3JBW - chains A and G of the 10 polymer chains in the assembly; structure by electron microscopy, 4.60 A resolution (low resolution: residue-level contacts below are approximate; hydrogen-bond / salt-bridge calls are withheld).

Chain A:
Molecule: V(D)J recombination-activating protein 1
Organism: Danio rerio
Notes: EC 3.1.-.-, 6.3.2.-
UniProt: O13033 (RAG1_DANRE); numbering as in UniProt (aligned over 271-1031)
Sequence (764 residues; row label = number of the first residue in the row):
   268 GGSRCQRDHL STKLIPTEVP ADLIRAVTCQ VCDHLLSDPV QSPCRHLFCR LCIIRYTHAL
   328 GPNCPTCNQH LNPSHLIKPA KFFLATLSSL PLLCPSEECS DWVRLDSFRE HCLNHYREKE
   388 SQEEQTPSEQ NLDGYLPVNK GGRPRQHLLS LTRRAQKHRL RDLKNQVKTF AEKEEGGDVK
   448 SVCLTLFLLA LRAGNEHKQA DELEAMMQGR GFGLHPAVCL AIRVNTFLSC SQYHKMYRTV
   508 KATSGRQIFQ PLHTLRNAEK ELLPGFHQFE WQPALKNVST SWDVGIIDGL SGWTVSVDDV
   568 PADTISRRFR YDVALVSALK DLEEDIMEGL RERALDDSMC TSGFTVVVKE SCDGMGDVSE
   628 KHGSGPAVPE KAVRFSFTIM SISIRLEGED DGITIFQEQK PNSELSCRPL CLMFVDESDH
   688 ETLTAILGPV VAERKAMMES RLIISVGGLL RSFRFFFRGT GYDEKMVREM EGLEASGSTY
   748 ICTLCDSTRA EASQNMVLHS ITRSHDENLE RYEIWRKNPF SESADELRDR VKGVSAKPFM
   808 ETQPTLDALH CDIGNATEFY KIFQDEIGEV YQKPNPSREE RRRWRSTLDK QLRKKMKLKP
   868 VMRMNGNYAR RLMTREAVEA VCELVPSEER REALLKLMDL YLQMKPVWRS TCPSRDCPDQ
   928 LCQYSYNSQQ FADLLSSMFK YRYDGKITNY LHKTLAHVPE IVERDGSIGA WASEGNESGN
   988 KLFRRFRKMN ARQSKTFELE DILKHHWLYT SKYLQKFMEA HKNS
Unresolved in the structure: 268-407, 1030-1031
Differences from the reference sequence: expression tag (268-270)
Bound ions: Zn2+: Cys-749, His-959, His-964

Chain G:
Molecule: Nicked 23-RSS intermediate reverse strand
Sequence (61 nucleotides; each row starts with the number of its first residue):
     1 CTGCAGGGTT TTTGTACAGC CAGACAGTGG AGTACTACCA CTGTGTAAGA CAGGCCAGAT
    61 C

How chain A and chain G interact:
Residue-residue contacts - 42 pairs, chain A then chain G:
  Asn-462(A) with DA22(G)
  Glu-463(A) with DA22(G); DG23(G)
  Lys-465(A) with DG23(G)
  Asp-620(A) with DT46(G)
  Gly-621(A) with DT46(G)
  Gly-623(A) with DA47(G)
  Asp-624(A) with DT46(G)
  Lys-638(A) with DA47(G)
  Glu-684(A) with DT46(G); DA47(G)
  Asp-730(A) with DT46(G)
  Glu-741(A) with DA50(G); DC51(G)
  Ala-742(A) with DG49(G); DA50(G)
  Gly-744(A) with DG49(G)
  Ser-745(A) with DA50(G)
  Thr-746(A) with DA50(G); DC51(G)
  Arg-795(A) with DC51(G)
  Leu-816(A) with DG45(G)
  His-817(A) with DG45(G)
  Ile-820(A) with DG45(G)
  Met-869(A) with DT46(G)
  Arg-870(A) with DT46(G)
  Asn-872(A) with DT44(G); DG45(G)
  Gly-873(A) with DG45(G)
  Asn-874(A) with DT42(G); DG43(G); DG45(G)
  Arg-877(A) with DG45(G)
  Arg-878(A) with DC41(G); DT42(G)
  Glu-981(A) with DG45(G)
  Glu-984(A) with DT44(G); DG45(G)
  Ser-985(A) with DT44(G); DG45(G)
  Lys-988(A) with DT44(G)
  Arg-991(A) with DG45(G)
Also at the interface, not in a pair above, chain A (36 interface residues in all): His-464, Met-622, Ser-685, Lys-732, Asn-987
Also at the interface, not in a pair above, chain G (14 interface residues in all): DC21, DA48

In short:
The interface between chain A and chain G involves 36 residues on one side and 14 on the other. Cys-749(A),
His-959(A) and His-964(A) form the Zn2+ site.
Here chain A is V(D)J recombination-activating protein 1 (Danio rerio) and chain G is Nicked 23-RSS
intermediate reverse strand. Entry 3JBW (Cryo-electron microscopy structure of RAG Paired Complex (with NBD,
no symmetry)) was determined by electron microscopy (same publication as 3JBX and 3JBY).
